1XJ6 - chain A; structure by X-ray diffraction, 1.90 A resolution.

== Chain A ==
Name: Sensor protein fixL
From: Bradyrhizobium japonicum
Notes: EC 2.7.3.-; fragment: heme domain
UniProt: P23222 (FIXL_BRAJA); numbering as in UniProt (aligned over 151-269)
Sequence (119 residues; numbered 151 to 269; the number before each row is that of its first residue):
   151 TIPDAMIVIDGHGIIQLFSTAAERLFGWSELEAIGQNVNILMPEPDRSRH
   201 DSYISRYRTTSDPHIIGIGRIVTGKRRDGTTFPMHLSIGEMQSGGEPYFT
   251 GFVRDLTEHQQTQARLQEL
Not modelled in the structure: 151-152, 258-269
Swiss-Prot annotation at these positions:
  - binding site (heme): His200
Bound ions: Na+ site 1: Leu181, Ile184; heme Fe near His200 (its only coordinating residue here); Na+ site 2: Ile218, Gly219
Small-molecule neighbours: heme (HEM): Ile157, Val158, Ile159, Phe176, Val188, Leu191, Met192, Asp196, His200, Tyr203, Ile204, Arg206, Tyr207, Pro213, His214, Ile215, Ile216, Arg220, Val222, Thr223, Gly224, Met234, Leu236, Ile238, Phe249, Thr250, Gly251, Val253
What the authors report for this chain:
  - binding site for heme: Leu236
  - contacts within the chain: Arg206-Asp212
  - Na+ coordination: Ile218

== In short ==
Bound to chain A: heme. The Na+ site 1 is built by Leu181 and Ile184. The Na+ site 2 is built by Ile218 and
Gly219. Curated annotation (UniProt) lists heme-binding residue His200. From the paper: a binding site for
heme at Leu236; Na+ coordination by Ile218.
Chain A is Sensor protein fixL (Bradyrhizobium japonicum); the structure, Structure of bjFixLH in the
unliganded ferrous form, was determined by X-ray diffraction together with 1XJ2, 1XJ3 and 1XJ4 from the same
study.
